PDB entry 8JCW | electron microscopy, 3.00 A resolution | chains 2 and 3

[Chain 2]
Protein: Metabotropic glutamate receptor 2, Peptidyl-prolyl cis-trans isomerase FKBP1A
Organism: Homo sapiens
Notes: EC 5.2.1.8
UniProt: chimeric construct of Q14416, P62942: residues 19-872 from Q14416 (GRM2_HUMAN) positions 19-872 (same numbers); residues 881-987 from P62942 positions 2-108 (UniProt number = residue number - 879)
Chain sequence (993 residues; row label = number of the first residue in the row):
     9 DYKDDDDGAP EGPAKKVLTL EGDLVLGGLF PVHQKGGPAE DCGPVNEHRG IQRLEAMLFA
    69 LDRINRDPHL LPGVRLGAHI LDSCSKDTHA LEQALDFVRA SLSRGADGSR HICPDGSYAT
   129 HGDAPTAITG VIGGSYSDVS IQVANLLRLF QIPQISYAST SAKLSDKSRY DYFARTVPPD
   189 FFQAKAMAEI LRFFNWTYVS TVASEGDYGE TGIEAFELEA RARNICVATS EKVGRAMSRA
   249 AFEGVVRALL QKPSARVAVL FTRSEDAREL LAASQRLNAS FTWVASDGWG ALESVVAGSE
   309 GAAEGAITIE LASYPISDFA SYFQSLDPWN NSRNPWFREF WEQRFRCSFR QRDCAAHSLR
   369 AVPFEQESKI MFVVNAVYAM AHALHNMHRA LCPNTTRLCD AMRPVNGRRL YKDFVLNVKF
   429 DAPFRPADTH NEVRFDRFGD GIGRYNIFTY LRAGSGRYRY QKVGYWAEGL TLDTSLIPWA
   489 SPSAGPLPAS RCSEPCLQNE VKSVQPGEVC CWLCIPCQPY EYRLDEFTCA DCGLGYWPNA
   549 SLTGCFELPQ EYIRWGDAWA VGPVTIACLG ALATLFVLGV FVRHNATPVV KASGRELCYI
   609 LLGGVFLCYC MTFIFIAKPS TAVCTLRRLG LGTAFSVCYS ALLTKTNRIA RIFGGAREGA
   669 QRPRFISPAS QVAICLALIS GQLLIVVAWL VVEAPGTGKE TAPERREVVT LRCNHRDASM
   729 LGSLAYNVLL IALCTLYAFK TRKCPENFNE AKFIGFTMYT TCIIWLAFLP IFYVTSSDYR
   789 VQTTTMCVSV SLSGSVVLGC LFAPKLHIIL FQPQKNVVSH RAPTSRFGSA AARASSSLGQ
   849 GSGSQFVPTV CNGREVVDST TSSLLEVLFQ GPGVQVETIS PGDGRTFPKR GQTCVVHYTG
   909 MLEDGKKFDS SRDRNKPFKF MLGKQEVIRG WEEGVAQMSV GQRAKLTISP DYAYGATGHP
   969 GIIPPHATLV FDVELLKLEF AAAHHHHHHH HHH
Not modelled in the structure: 9-23, 113-130, 660-674, 819-1001
Sequence notes: expression tag (9-18, 988-1001); linker (873-880)
Disulfides: Cys50-Cys92, Cys234-Cys518, Cys355-Cys362, Cys400-Cys407, Cys500-Cys519, Cys504-Cys522, Cys525-Cys537, Cys540-Cys553, Cys632-Cys721
Glycans and other covalent adducts: N-acetylglucosamine (NAG) linked to Asn203
Ligand contacts: Z99 (2-[(1S,2S)-2-carboxycyclopropyl]-3-(9H-xanthen-9-yl)-D-alanine): Arg57, Arg61, Ser143, Tyr144, Ser145, Ala166, Ser167, Thr168, Ser169, Asp188, Tyr216, Arg271, Gly296, Lys377
Curated features (UniProtKB/Swiss-Prot):
  - region: Ala677 to Ala685 (Important for interaction with HTR2A)
  - binding site (L-glutamate): Arg57, Arg61, Ser145, Ala166, Thr168, Asp295, Lys377
  - glycosylation (N-linked (GlcNAc...) asparagine): Asn203, Asn286, Asn338, Asn402, Asn547
  - modified residue: Lys932 (N6-acetyllysine)

[Chain 3]
Protein: Metabotropic glutamate receptor 3, Serine/threonine-protein kinase mTOR
Organism: Homo sapiens
Notes: EC 2.7.11.1
UniProt: chimeric construct of Q14832, A0A8V8TRG9: residues 23-879 from Q14832 (GRM3_HUMAN) positions 23-879 (same numbers); residues 888-982 from A0A8V8TRG9 positions 1949-2043 (UniProt number = residue number + 1061)
Chain sequence (993 residues; each row starts with the number of its first residue; numbers below 1 keep their minus sign (Asp-8 is residue -8)):
    -8 DYKDDDDKGA PWSHPQFEKG SGSWSHPQFE KLGDHNFLRR EIKIEGDLVL GGLFPINEKG
    52 TGTEECGRIN EDRGIQRLEA MLFAIDEINK DDYLLPGVKL GVHILDTCSR DTYALEQSLE
   112 FVRASLTKVD EAEYMCPDGS YAIQENIPLL IAGVIGGSYS SVSIQVANLL RLFQIPQISY
   172 ASTSAKLSDK SRYDYFARTV PPDFYQAKAM AEILRFFNWT YVSTVASEGD YGETGIEAFE
   232 QEARLRNICI ATAEKVGRSN IRKSYDSVIR ELLQKPNARV VVLFMRSDDS RELIAAASRA
   292 NASFTWVASD GWGAQESIIK GSEHVAYGAI TLELASQPVR QFDRYFQSLN PYNNHRNPWF
   352 RDFWEQKFQC SLQNKRNHRR VCDKHLAIDS SNYEQESKIM FVVNAVYAMA HALHKMQRTL
   412 CPNTTKLCDA MKILDGKKLY KDYLLKINFT APFNPNKDAD SIVKFDTFGD GMGRYNVFNF
   472 QNVGGKYSYL KVGHWAETLS LDVNSIHWSR NSVPTSQCSD PCAPNEMKNM QPGDVCCWIC
   532 IPCEPYEYLA DEFTCMDCGS GQWPTADLTG CYDLPEDYIR WEDAWAIGPV TIACLGFMCT
   592 CMVVTVFIKH NNTPLVKASG RELCYILLFG VGLSYCMTFF FIAKPSPVIC ALRRLGLGSS
   652 FAICYSALLT KTNCIARIFD GVKNGAQRPK FISPSSQVFI CLGLILVQIV MVSVWLILEA
   712 PGTRRYTLAE KRETVILKCN VKDSSMLISL TYDVILVILC TVYAFKTRKC PENFNEAKFI
   772 GFTMYTTCII WLAFLPIFYV TSSDYRVQTT TMCISVSLSG FVVLGCLFAP KVHIILFQPQ
   832 KNVVTHRLHL NRFSVSGTGT TYSQSSASTY VPTVCNGREV LDSTTSSLLE VLFQGPAILW
   892 HEMWHEGLEE ASRLYFGERN VKGMFEVLEP LHAMMERGPQ TLKETSFNQA YGRDLMEAQE
   952 WCRKYMKSGN VKDLTQAWDL YYHVFRRISK QEF
Not modelled in the structure: -8 to 29, 120-136, 666-680, 827-984
Sequence notes: expression tag (-8 to 22, 983-984); linker (880-887)
Disulfides: Cys57-Cys99, Cys240-Cys527, Cys361-Cys373, Cys412-Cys419, Cys509-Cys528, Cys513-Cys531, Cys534-Cys546, Cys549-Cys562, Cys641-Cys730
Glycans and other covalent adducts: N-acetylglucosamine (NAG) linked to Asn209
Ligand contacts: Z99 (2-[(1S,2S)-2-carboxycyclopropyl]-3-(9H-xanthen-9-yl)-D-alanine): Arg64, Arg68, Ser149, Tyr150, Ser151, Ala172, Ser173, Thr174, Ser175, Asp194, Asp221, Tyr222, Arg277, Lys389
Curated features (UniProtKB/Swiss-Prot):
  - binding site (L-glutamate): Ser151, Ala172 to Thr174, Tyr222, Asp301, Lys389
  - glycosylation (N-linked (GlcNAc...) asparagine): Asn209, Asn292, Asn414, Asn439

[Interface between chain 2 and chain 3]
Contacting residue pairs - 24 pairs, chain 2 then chain 3:
  Leu99(2) with Leu163(3)
  Glu100(2) with Leu117(3)
  Leu103(2) with Leu110(3), hydrophobic; Leu117(3), hydrophobic; Phe164(3), hydrophobic
  Arg107(2) with Leu110(3), hydrogen bond (side chain-backbone); Arg114(3)
  Leu110(2) with Glu107(3); Leu110(3), hydrophobic
  Ser111(2) with Glu107(3)
  Gln150(2) with Leu163(3)
  Asn153(2) with Arg162(3); Leu163(3)
  Leu154(2) with Leu163(3), hydrophobic
  Arg156(2) with Asn159(3)
  Leu157(2) with Leu106(3); Gln156(3); Asn159(3); Leu160(3)
  Phe158(2) with Leu106(3), hydrophobic; Leu110(3), hydrophobic
  Ser176(2) with Arg183(3), hydrogen bond (backbone-side chain)
  Arg177(2) with Ser182(3), hydrogen bond (side chain-backbone); Arg183(3)
Interface residues without a listed pair, chain 2 (15 interface residues in all): Val106
Interface residues without a listed pair, chain 3 (15 interface residues in all): Glu111, Lys119

[Overview]
Chain 2 and chain 3 each contribute 15 residues to their interface; the contacts include 3 hydrogen bonds.
Polar pairs include Arg107(2)-Leu110(3), Ser176(2)-Arg183(3) and Arg177(2)-Ser182(3). Chain 2 binds compound
Z99. Chain 3 binds compound Z99. Covalently linked N-acetylglucosamine: at Asn203(2).
Here chain 2 is Metabotropic glutamate receptor 2, Peptidyl-prolyl cis-trans isomerase FKBP1A and chain 3 is
Metabotropic glutamate receptor 3, Serine/threonine-protein kinase mTOR, both from Homo sapiens. Entry 8JCW
(Cryo-EM structure of mGlu2-mGlu3 heterodimer in presence of LY341495 and NAM563 (dimerization mode I)) was
determined by electron microscopy (same publication as 8JCU, 8JCV, 8JCX, 8JCY, 8JCZ, 8JD0 and 6 further
entries).
